PDB entry 8Q42 | X-ray diffraction, 1.97 A resolution | chains A and B of the 4 polymer chains in the assembly

== Chain A (and B) ==
Molecule: DUF1887 family protein
Organism: Thermoanaerobacter brockii subsp. finnii Ako-1
Notes: chain B of this document is another copy of the same molecule, construct and numbering; everything in this record applies to it too
UniProtKB: E8URK0 (E8URK0_THEBF); residues 1-437 here = UniProt positions 1-437
Sequence (439 residues; row label = number of the first residue in the row; numbers below 1 keep their minus sign (Ser-1 is residue -1)):
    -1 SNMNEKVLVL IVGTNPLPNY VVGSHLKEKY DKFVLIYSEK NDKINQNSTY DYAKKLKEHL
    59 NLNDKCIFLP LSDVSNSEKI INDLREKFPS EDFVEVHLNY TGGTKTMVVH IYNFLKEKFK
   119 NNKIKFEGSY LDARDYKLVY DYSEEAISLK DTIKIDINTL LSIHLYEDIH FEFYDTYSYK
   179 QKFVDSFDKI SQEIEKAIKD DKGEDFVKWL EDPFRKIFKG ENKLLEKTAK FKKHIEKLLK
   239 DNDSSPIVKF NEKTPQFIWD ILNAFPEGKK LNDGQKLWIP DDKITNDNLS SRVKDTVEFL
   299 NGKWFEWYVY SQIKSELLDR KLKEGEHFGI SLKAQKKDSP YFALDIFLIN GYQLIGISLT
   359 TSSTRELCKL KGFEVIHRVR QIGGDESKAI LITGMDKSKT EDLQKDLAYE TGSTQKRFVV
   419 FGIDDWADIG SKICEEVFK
Unresolved in the structure: -1 to 1, 240-241 (chain B: -1 to 2, 279-282)
Construct notes: expression tag (-1 to 0); engineered mutation Ala341 (Glu in E8URK0)
Ion coordination: Mn2+: Asp343, Leu357
From the paper describing this entry:
  - binding site for the 6-nt DNA strand: Arg213, Lys301, Glu304, Thr358, Thr359, Ser360
  - mutagenesis - R213A, E304A, D343A, T358A, T359A: abolished catalytic activity
  - mutagenesis - S356A, S360A: decreased catalytic activity
  - catalytic residues: Glu372 (by similarity / conservation)
  - mutagenesis - T12A/N13A, Y128A: unchanged catalytic activity with Cyclic tetraadenosine monophosphate (cA4)
  - mutagenesis - K369A: abolished catalytic activity (DNase activity)
  - mutagenesis - K217A, E296A, N299A: decreased catalytic activity on rC 15
  - specificity-determining residues: Glu364
  - mutagenesis - E364A, E364R: increased catalytic activity on rU 15
  - mutagenesis - E364A: unchanged catalytic activity on rA 15

== How chain A and chain B interact ==
Contacting residue pairs (125):
  Thr12(A) - Glu408(B)
  Thr12(A) - Thr409(B)
  Thr12(A) - Gly410(B)
  Asp40(A) - Thr412(B)  hydrogen bond
  Ile42(A) - Arg132(B)
  Ile42(A) - Asp133(B)
  Asn43(A) - Arg132(B)  hydrogen bond (side chain-backbone)
  Asn43(A) - Asp133(B)
  Asn43(A) - Gly410(B)
  Asn43(A) - Ser411(B)
  Asn43(A) - Thr412(B)  hydrogen bond (backbone-backbone)
  Asn43(A) - Gln413(B)  hydrogen bond
  Gln44(A) - Gly410(B)
  Asn45(A) - Glu408(B)  hydrogen bond
  Asn45(A) - Gly410(B)  hydrogen bond (backbone-backbone)
  Asn45(A) - Ser411(B)
  Tyr50(A) - Glu408(B)
  Ser73(A) - Asp130(B)  hydrogen bond
  Ser73(A) - Arg132(B)  hydrogen bond
  Ser73(A) - Val137(B)
  Ser75(A) - Tyr138(B)
  Ser75(A) - Asp139(B)
  Ser75(A) - Tyr140(B)  hydrogen bond (side chain-backbone)
  Glu76(A) - Tyr140(B)
  Glu76(A) - Glu142(B)
  Ile79(A) - Tyr140(B)  hydrophobic
  Tyr98(A) - Lys103(B)
  Tyr98(A) - Thr104(B)
  Tyr98(A) - Val107(B)  hydrophobic
  Tyr98(A) - His108(B)
  Thr99(A) - Lys103(B)  hydrogen bond (backbone-side chain)
  Gly100(A) - Lys103(B)
  Gly101(A) - Lys103(B)  hydrogen bond (backbone-side chain)
  Thr102(A) - Tyr128(B)
  Thr102(A) - Arg132(B)
  Lys103(A) - Tyr98(B)
  Lys103(A) - Thr99(B)  hydrogen bond (side chain-backbone)
  Lys103(A) - Gly100(B)
  Lys103(A) - Gly101(B)  hydrogen bond (side chain-backbone)
  Lys103(A) - Lys103(B)
  Lys103(A) - Val106(B)
  Lys103(A) - Tyr128(B)
  Thr104(A) - Tyr98(B)
  Thr104(A) - Tyr128(B)
  Val106(A) - Lys103(B)
  Val106(A) - Val107(B)  hydrophobic
  Val107(A) - Tyr98(B)  hydrophobic
  Val107(A) - Val106(B)  hydrophobic
  Val107(A) - Tyr110(B)
  His108(A) - Tyr98(B)  hydrogen bond
  His108(A) - Asp139(B)  salt bridge
  Tyr110(A) - Asn111(B)
  Asn111(A) - Tyr110(B)
  Asn111(A) - Asn111(B)  hydrogen bond
  Asn111(A) - Lys114(B)
  Lys114(A) - Asn111(B)
  Tyr128(A) - Ser73(B)
  Tyr128(A) - Thr102(B)
  Tyr128(A) - Lys103(B)
  Tyr128(A) - Thr104(B)
  Asp130(A) - Ser73(B)  hydrogen bond
  Arg132(A) - Ile42(B)
  Arg132(A) - Asn43(B)  hydrogen bond (backbone-side chain)
  Arg132(A) - Ser73(B)  hydrogen bond
  Arg132(A) - Thr102(B)
  Asp133(A) - Ile42(B)
  Val137(A) - Ser73(B)
  Val137(A) - Asn74(B)
  Tyr138(A) - Ser75(B)
  Asp139(A) - Ser75(B)  hydrogen bond
  Asp139(A) - His108(B)  salt bridge
  Glu142(A) - Glu76(B)
  Lys235(A) - Asp239(B)  salt bridge
  Asp239(A) - Lys231(B)  salt bridge
  Asp336(A) - Lys403(B)
  Pro338(A) - Asp400(B)
  Pro338(A) - Asp404(B)
  Lys367(A) - Arg376(B)
  Leu368(A) - Leu368(B)
  Phe371(A) - Phe371(B)  hydrophobic
  Phe371(A) - Glu372(B)
  Phe371(A) - His375(B)
  Phe371(A) - Arg376(B)
  Glu372(A) - Lys367(B)  salt bridge
  Glu372(A) - Phe371(B)
  Ile374(A) - His375(B)
  His375(A) - Phe371(B)
  His375(A) - Leu405(B)  hydrogen bond (side chain-backbone)
  His375(A) - Tyr407(B)
  Arg376(A) - Phe371(B)
  Arg376(A) - Asp404(B)  salt bridge
  Arg378(A) - Arg378(B)
  Arg378(A) - Tyr407(B)
  Gln379(A) - Asp404(B)  hydrogen bond (side chain-backbone)
  Gln379(A) - Leu405(B)
  Gln379(A) - Ala406(B)  hydrogen bond (side chain-backbone)
  Asp383(A) - Tyr407(B)  hydrogen bond
  Asp400(A) - Pro338(B)
  Lys403(A) - Asp336(B)  hydrogen bond (side chain-backbone)
  Lys403(A) - Ser337(B)
  Asp404(A) - Pro338(B)
  Asp404(A) - Arg376(B)  salt bridge
  Asp404(A) - Gln379(B)  hydrogen bond (backbone-side chain)
  Leu405(A) - His375(B)  hydrogen bond (backbone-side chain)
  Leu405(A) - Gln379(B)
  Ala406(A) - Gln379(B)  hydrogen bond (backbone-side chain)
  Tyr407(A) - His375(B)
  Tyr407(A) - Arg378(B)
  Tyr407(A) - Gln379(B)
  Tyr407(A) - Asp383(B)  hydrogen bond
  Glu408(A) - Thr12(B)
  Glu408(A) - Asn45(B)  hydrogen bond
  Glu408(A) - Tyr50(B)
  Thr409(A) - Thr12(B)
  Gly410(A) - Thr12(B)
  Gly410(A) - Asn43(B)
  Gly410(A) - Gln44(B)
  Gly410(A) - Asn45(B)  hydrogen bond (backbone-backbone)
  Ser411(A) - Asn43(B)
  Ser411(A) - Asn45(B)
  Thr412(A) - Asp40(B)  hydrogen bond
  Thr412(A) - Asn43(B)  hydrogen bond (backbone-side chain)
  Thr412(A) - Gln44(B)
  Thr412(A) - Asn45(B)
  Gln413(A) - Asn43(B)  hydrogen bond (backbone-side chain)
Other interface residues (no listed pair), chain A (65 interface residues in all): Asn13, Lys38, Lys41, Val72, Ser337, Tyr339, Glu364
Other interface residues (no listed pair), chain B (69 interface residues in all): Asn13, Lys38, Val72, Lys135, Lys238, Lys334, Tyr339, Glu364, Lys369, Ile374

== Summary ==
Chain A and chain B form an interface of 65 and 69 residues respectively; the contacts include 33 hydrogen
bonds and 7 salt bridges. Polar contacts include His108(A)-Asp139(B), Lys235(A)-Asp239(B) and
Asp239(A)-Lys231(B). From the paper: the catalytic residue Glu372(A); R213A, E304A and D343A of chain A, among
others, abolish catalytic activity; 15 substitutions were tested in all.
Chain A and chain B are both DUF1887 family protein (Thermoanaerobacter brockii subsp. finnii Ako-1); the
structure, Crystal structure of cA4-bound Can2 (E341A) in complex with oligo-A DNA, was determined by X-ray
diffraction (same publication as 8Q3Z, 8Q40, 8Q43 and 8Q44).
